PDB entry 7WZZ | X-ray diffraction, 1.30 A resolution | chains A and B of the 3 polymer chains in the assembly

# Chain A
Protein: MHC class I antigen
Source organism: Homo sapiens
UniProt: F4NC28 (F4NC28_HUMAN); residues 1-277 here correspond to UniProt positions 25-301 (UniProt number = residue number + 24)
Sequence (277 residues; each row starts with the number of its first residue):
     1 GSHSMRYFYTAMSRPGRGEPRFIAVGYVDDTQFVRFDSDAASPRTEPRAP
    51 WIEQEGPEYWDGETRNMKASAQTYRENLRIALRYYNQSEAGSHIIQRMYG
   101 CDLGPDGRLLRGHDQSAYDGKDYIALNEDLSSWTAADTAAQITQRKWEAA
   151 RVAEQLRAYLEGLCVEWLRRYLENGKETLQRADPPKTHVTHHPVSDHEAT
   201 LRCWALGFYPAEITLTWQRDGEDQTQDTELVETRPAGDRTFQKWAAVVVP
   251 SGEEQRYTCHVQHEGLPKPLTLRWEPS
Cystine bridges: Cys101-Cys164, Cys203-Cys259

# Chain B
Protein: Beta-2-microglobulin
Source organism: Homo sapiens
UniProt: P61769 (B2MG_HUMAN); residues 1-99 here correspond to UniProt positions 21-119 (UniProt number = residue number + 20)
Sequence (99 residues; numbered 1 to 99; the number before each row is that of its first residue):
     1 IQRTPKIQVYSRHPAENGKSNFLNCYVSGFHPSDIEVDLLKNGERIEKVE
    51 HSDLSFSKDWSFYLLYYTEFTPTEKDEYACRVNHVTLSQPKIVKWDRDM
Cystine bridges: Cys25-Cys80
Swiss-Prot annotation at these positions:
  - modified residue: Gln2 (Pyrrolidone carboxylic acid)
  - glycosylation: Ile1 (N-linked (Glc) (glycation) isoleucine), Lys19 (N-linked (Glc) (glycation) lysine), Lys41 (N-linked (Glc) (glycation) lysine), Lys48 (N-linked (Glc) (glycation) lysine), Lys58 (N-linked (Glc) (glycation) lysine), Lys91 (N-linked (Glc) (glycation) lysine), Lys94 (N-linked (Glc) (glycation) lysine)

# Interface between chain A and chain B
Pairs across the interface (57; chain A residue first):
  Phe8(A) - Ser55(B)
  Phe8(A) - Phe56(B)
  Tyr9(A) - Phe56(B)
  Thr10(A) - Phe56(B)
  Thr10(A) - Phe62(B)
  Met12(A) - Ser33(B)  hydrogen bond
  Met12(A) - Leu54(B)  hydrophobic
  Val25(A) - Asp53(B)
  Val25(A) - Leu54(B)
  Val25(A) - Ser55(B)
  Tyr27(A) - Ser55(B)
  Tyr27(A) - Tyr63(B)  hydrogen bond
  Gln32(A) - Asp53(B)  hydrogen bond
  Arg35(A) - Asp53(B)  salt bridge
  Arg48(A) - Asp53(B)  salt bridge
  Ile94(A) - Pro32(B)  hydrophobic
  Ile94(A) - Ser33(B)
  Gln96(A) - His31(B)  hydrogen bond
  Gln96(A) - Phe56(B)
  Gln96(A) - Trp60(B)  hydrogen bond (side chain-backbone)
  Gln96(A) - Phe62(B)
  Arg97(A) - Phe56(B)
  Met98(A) - Lys58(B)
  Met98(A) - Trp60(B)  hydrophobic
  Gln115(A) - Trp60(B)
  Ser116(A) - Trp60(B)
  Ala117(A) - Trp60(B)
  Asp119(A) - His31(B)
  Gly120(A) - Arg3(B)  hydrogen bond (backbone-side chain)
  Gly120(A) - His31(B)
  Gly120(A) - Trp60(B)
  Asp122(A) - Trp60(B)  hydrogen bond
  Arg202(A) - Asp98(B)
  Arg202(A) - Met99(B)  hydrogen bond
  Trp204(A) - Asp98(B)
  Trp204(A) - Met99(B)
  Val231(A) - Gln8(B)
  Glu232(A) - Lys6(B)  salt bridge
  Glu232(A) - Gln8(B)  hydrogen bond (backbone-side chain)
  Glu232(A) - Tyr26(B)
  Glu232(A) - Ser28(B)  hydrogen bond
  Thr233(A) - Tyr26(B)
  Arg234(A) - Gln8(B)  hydrogen bond
  Arg234(A) - Tyr10(B)
  Arg234(A) - Tyr26(B)
  Arg234(A) - Met99(B)  hydrogen bond (side chain-backbone)
  Pro235(A) - Tyr10(B)  hydrogen bond (backbone-side chain)
  Pro235(A) - Asn24(B)
  Pro235(A) - Tyr26(B)
  Ala236(A) - Arg12(B)  hydrogen bond (backbone-side chain)
  Ala236(A) - Asn24(B)  hydrogen bond (backbone-side chain)
  Gly237(A) - Arg12(B)  hydrogen bond (backbone-side chain)
  Asp238(A) - Arg12(B)
  Gln242(A) - Tyr10(B)
  Gln242(A) - Ser11(B)  hydrogen bond (side chain-backbone)
  Gln242(A) - Arg12(B)  hydrogen bond (side chain-backbone)
  Trp244(A) - Met99(B)  hydrogen bond (side chain-backbone)
Other interface residues (no listed pair), chain A (36 interface residues in all): Arg17, Ile23, Lys121, His192, Leu206
Other interface residues (no listed pair), chain B (28 interface residues in all): Ile1, His13, Pro14, Asp34, Asp59, Leu65

# In short
36 residues of chain A face 28 of chain B across their interface; the contacts include 19 hydrogen bonds and 3
salt bridges. Polar pairs include Arg35(A)-Asp53(B), Arg48(A)-Asp53(B) and Glu232(A)-Lys6(B).
Chain A is MHC class I antigen and chain B is Beta-2-microglobulin, both from Homo sapiens; the structure,
Crystal structure of peptide KAGQVVTIW in complex with HLA-B5801, was determined by X-ray diffraction (same
publication as 7X00, 7X1B and 7X1C).
